3LAJ - chains B and E of the 12 polymer chains in the assembly; structure by X-ray diffraction, 2.31 A resolution.

== Chain B (and E) ==
Molecule: Arginine repressor
Source organism: Mycobacterium tuberculosis
Notes: chain E of this document is another copy of the same molecule, construct and numbering; everything in this record applies to it too
UniProtKB: P0A4Y8 (ARGR_MYCTU); residues 1-170 here = UniProt positions 1-170
Sequence (170 residues; row label = number of the first residue in the row):
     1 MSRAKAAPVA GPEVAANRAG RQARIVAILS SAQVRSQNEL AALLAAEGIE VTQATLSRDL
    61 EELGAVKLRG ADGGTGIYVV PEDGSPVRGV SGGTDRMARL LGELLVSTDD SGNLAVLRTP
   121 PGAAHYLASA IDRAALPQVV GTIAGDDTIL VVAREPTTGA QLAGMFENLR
Not modelled in the structure: 1-14, 83-89 (chain E: 1-16)
Ligand contacts:
  - arginine (ARG), molecule 1: Pro-121, Gly-122, Asp-146
  - arginine (ARG), molecule 2: His-125, Ala-128, Ser-129, Asp-132, Thr-142, Ile-143, Ala-144
  - arginine (ARG), molecule 3: Gly-145, Asp-146, Asp-147, Thr-148

== Interface between chain B and chain E ==
Pairs across the interface - 20 pairs, chain B then chain E:
  Ser-31(B) / Pro-121(E)
  Gln-33(B) / Arg-118(E)  hydrogen bond
  Glu-39(B) / Val-106(E)
  Glu-39(B) / Ser-107(E)  hydrogen bond
  Ala-42(B) / Val-106(E)  hydrophobic
  Leu-43(B) / Val-106(E)  hydrophobic
  Leu-43(B) / Pro-120(E)  hydrophobic
  Ala-46(B) / Glu-103(E)
  Ala-46(B) / Pro-120(E)  hydrophobic
  Arg-99(B) / Glu-103(E)  salt bridge
  Glu-103(B) / Glu-103(E)
  Leu-104(B) / Tyr-126(E)
  Pro-121(B) / Tyr-126(E)
  Gly-122(B) / His-125(E)
  Gly-122(B) / Tyr-126(E)
  Ala-123(B) / Tyr-126(E)  hydrophobic
  Tyr-126(B) / Leu-104(E)
  Tyr-126(B) / Pro-121(E)
  Tyr-126(B) / Gly-122(E)
  Tyr-126(B) / Ala-123(E)  hydrophobic
Interface residues without a listed pair, chain B (17 interface residues in all): Pro-120, His-125, Ser-129, Arg-133
Interface residues without a listed pair, chain E (13 interface residues in all): Leu-105, Ser-129

== Overview ==
17 residues of chain B and 13 residues of chain E are in contact; the contacts include 2 hydrogen bonds and 1
salt bridge. Polar pairs include Arg-99(B)/Glu-103(E), Gln-33(B)/Arg-118(E) and Glu-39(B)/Ser-107(E). Ligands
of chain B: 3 copies of arginine.
Both chains are Arginine repressor (Mycobacterium tuberculosis). Entry 3LAJ (The Structure of the Intermediate
Complex of the Arginine Repressor from Mycobacterium tuberculosis Bound to its ...) was determined by X-ray
diffraction together with 3LAP from the same study.
